5JAA - chains B and D of the 4 polymer chains in the assembly; structure by X-ray diffraction, 2.99 A resolution.

[Chain B]
Molecule: Antitoxin igA-2
From: Vibrio cholerae serotype O1 (strain ATCC 39315 / El Tor Inaba N16961)
UniProt: Q9KMA5 (HIGA2_VIBCH); residues 2-104 here = UniProt positions 2-104
Sequence (103 residues; numbered 2 to 104; the number before each row is that of its first residue):
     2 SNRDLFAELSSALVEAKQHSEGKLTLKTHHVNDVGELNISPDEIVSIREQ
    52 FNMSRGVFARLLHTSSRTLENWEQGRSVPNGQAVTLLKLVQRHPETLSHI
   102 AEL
Not modelled in the structure: 2-3
Modified residues: Mse54 (selenomethionine; parent Met)
Curated features (UniProtKB/Swiss-Prot):
  - DNA-binding region: R56 to Q75 (H-T-H motif)

[Chain D]
Molecule: Toxin HigB-2
From: Vibrio cholerae serotype O1 (strain ATCC 39315 / El Tor Inaba N16961)
UniProt: Q9KMA6 (HIGB2_VIBCH); residues 2-110 here = UniProt positions 2-110
Sequence (111 residues; row label = number of the first residue in the row; numbering starts at 0):
     0 HMKSVFVESTIFEKYRDEYLSDEEYRLFQAELMLNPKLGDVIQGTGGLRK
    50 IRVASKGKGKRGGSRIIYYFLDEKRRFYLLTIYGKNEMSDLNANQRKQLM
   100 AFMEAWRNEQS
Not modelled in the structure: 0-1, 55-60, 110
Modified residues: Mse1 (selenomethionine); Mse32, Mse87, Mse99, Mse102 (selenomethionine; parent Met)
Sequence notes: expression tag (0-1)
Reported in the primary citation:
  - mutagenesis - R51A, R64A (350-fold), Y82A (1200-fold), K84A (3000-fold): decreased catalytic activity
  - catalytic residues: R51, R64, Y82, K84

[Chain B / chain D interface]
Pairs across the interface - 12 pairs, chain B then chain D:
  F52(B) - L26(D)
  N53(B) - L26(D)
  N53(B) - A53(D)  hydrogen bond (side chain-backbone)
  N53(B) - S54(D)
  Mse54(B) - L26(D)  hydrophobic
  Mse54(B) - E30(D)
  S55(B) - E30(D)  hydrogen bond (backbone-side chain)
  G57(B) - L33(D)
  V58(B) - E30(D)
  V58(B) - L33(D)
  R61(B) - L33(D)
  E103(B) - R25(D)  salt bridge
Also at the interface, not in a pair above, chain B (10 interface residues in all): S99, A102
Also at the interface, not in a pair above, chain D (7 interface residues in all): A29

[Summary]
10 residues of chain B face 7 of chain D across their interface; the contacts include 2 hydrogen bonds and 1
salt bridge. Polar pairs include E103(B)-R25(D), N53(B)-A53(D) and S55(B)-E30(D). From the paper: catalytic
residues R51(D), R64(D) and Y82(D) among others; R51A, R64A and Y82A of chain D, among others, reduce
catalytic activity.
Here chain B is Antitoxin igA-2 and chain D is Toxin HigB-2, both from Vibrio cholerae serotype O1 (strain
ATCC 39315 / El Tor Inaba N16961). Entry 5JAA (Crystal structure of the HigBA2 toxin-antitoxin complex) was
determined by X-ray diffraction, deposited together with 5J9I.
